Entry 6QZJ (X-ray diffraction, 2.20 A resolution); this record covers chain A.

Chain A:
Molecule: Aquaporin-7
From: Homo sapiens
Reference sequence: O14520 (AQP7_HUMAN); numbering as in UniProt (aligned over 33-279)
Sequence (247 residues; row label = number of the first residue in the row):
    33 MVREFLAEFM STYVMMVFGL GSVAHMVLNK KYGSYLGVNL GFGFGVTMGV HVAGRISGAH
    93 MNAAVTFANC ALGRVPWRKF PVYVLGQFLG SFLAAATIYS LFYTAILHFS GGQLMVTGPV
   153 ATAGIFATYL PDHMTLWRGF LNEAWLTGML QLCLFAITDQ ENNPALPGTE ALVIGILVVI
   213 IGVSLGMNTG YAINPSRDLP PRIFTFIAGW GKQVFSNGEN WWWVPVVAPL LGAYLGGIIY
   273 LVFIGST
Not modelled in the structure: 33, 279
UniProt features mapped onto this chain:
  - motif: Asn-94 to Ala-96 (NPA 1), Asn-226 to Ser-228 (NPA 2)
  - site: Phe-74 (Selectivity filter), Tyr-135 (Important for permeability to glycerol), Tyr-223 (Selectivity filter), Arg-229 (Selectivity filter)
  - natural variant: Gly-264 (G264V: Loss of glycerol channel activity)
  - mutagenesis: Tyr-67 (Y67A: No effect on glycerol channel activity. No effect on water channel activity), Phe-74 (F74W: No effect on glycerol channel activity. No effect on water channel activity. Decreased glycerol channel activity; when associated with F-233), Tyr-135 (Y135A: Strongly decreased glycerol channel activity. Mildly decreased water channel activity), His-165 (H165A: Decreased glycerol channel activity. Mildly decreased water channel activity), Tyr-223 (Y223F: No effect on glycerol channel activity. No effect on water channel activity. Decreased glycerol channel activity; when associated with W-74)
What the authors report for this chain:
  - binding site for glycerol: Ala-91, His-92, Met-93, Gly-222, Tyr-223, Ala-224, Asn-226, Arg-229

Overview:
UniProt lists 5 mutagenesis sites. The paper reports a binding site for glycerol at Ala-91, His-92 and Met-93
among others.
Chain A is Aquaporin-7 (Homo sapiens); the structure, Crystal structure of human Aquaporin 7 at 2.2 A
resolution, was determined by X-ray diffraction (same publication as 6QZI).
